Entry 9C55 (X-ray diffraction, 2.36 A resolution); this record covers chain A.

# Chain A
Name: Tyrosine-protein phosphatase non-receptor type 2
Source organism: Homo sapiens
Notes: EC 3.1.3.48
UniProt: P17706 (PTN2_HUMAN); residue numbers follow UniProt; this construct covers 1-314
Amino-acid sequence (315 residues; each row starts with the number of its first residue; numbering starts at 0):
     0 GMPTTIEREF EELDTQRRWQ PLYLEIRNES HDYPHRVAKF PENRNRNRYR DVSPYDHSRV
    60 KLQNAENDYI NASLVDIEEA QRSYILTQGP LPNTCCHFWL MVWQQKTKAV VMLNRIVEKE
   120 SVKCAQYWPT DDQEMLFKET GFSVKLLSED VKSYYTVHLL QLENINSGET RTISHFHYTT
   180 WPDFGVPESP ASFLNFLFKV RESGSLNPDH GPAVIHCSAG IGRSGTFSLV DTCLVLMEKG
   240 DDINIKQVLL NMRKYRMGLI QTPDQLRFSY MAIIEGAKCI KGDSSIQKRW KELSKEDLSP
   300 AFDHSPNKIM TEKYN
Disordered / not traced: 0-1, 279-285, 297-314
Construct notes: expression tag (0)
Curated features (UniProtKB/Swiss-Prot):
  - active site: C216 (Phosphocysteine intermediate)
  - binding site (substrate): D182, C216 to R222, Q260
  - modified residue: Y22 (Phosphotyrosine), S52 (Phosphoserine), Y68 (Phosphotyrosine), C216 (S-nitrosocysteine), S293 (Phosphoserine), S298 (Phosphoserine), S304 (Phosphoserine)
Ligand contacts: 527 (5-(3-{[1-(benzylsulfonyl)piperidin-4-yl]amino}phenyl)-4-bromo-3-(carboxymethoxy)thiophene-2-carboxylic acid): R26, S29, H30, D31, Y48, D50, V51, Y54, E117, K122, D182, F183, G184, C216, S217, A218, I220, G221, R222, M256, G257, Q260, Q264

# Summary
Bound to chain A: compound 527. From UniProt: active-site residue C216 and 9 substrate-binding residues.
Chain A is Tyrosine-protein phosphatase non-receptor type 2 (Homo sapiens); the structure, Crystal structure
of human PTPN2 in complex with active site inhibitor, was determined by X-ray diffraction together with 9C54
and 9C56 from the same study.
